Entry 7TKE (electron microscopy, 7.10 A resolution (low resolution: residue-level contacts below are approximate; hydrogen-bond / salt-bridge calls are withheld)); this record covers chains 8 and 9 of the 27 polymer chains in the assembly.

[Chain 8 (and 9)]
Name: ATP synthase subunit 9
Source organism: Saccharomyces cerevisiae
Notes: chain 9 of this document is another copy of the same molecule, construct and numbering; everything in this record applies to it too
UniProt: P61829 (ATP9_YEAST); numbering as in UniProt (aligned over 1-76)
Amino-acid sequence (76 residues; each row starts with the number of its first residue):
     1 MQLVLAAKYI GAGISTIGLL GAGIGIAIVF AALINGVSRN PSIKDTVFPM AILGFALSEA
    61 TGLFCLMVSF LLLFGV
Not modelled in the structure: 76 (chain 9: 1, 76)
Curated features (UniProtKB/Swiss-Prot):
  - site: Glu59 (Reversibly protonated during proton transport)
  - modified residue: Met1 (N-formylmethionine)

[Interface between chain 8 and chain 9]
Residue-residue contacts (6):
  Gly18(8) with Thr16(9); Leu20(9)
  Gly21(8) with Leu20(9); Gly23(9); Ile24(9)
  Ser58(8) with Gly23(9)
Also at the interface, not in a pair above, chain 8 (6 interface residues in all): Gly11, Gly25, Ile28
Also at the interface, not in a pair above, chain 9 (9 interface residues in all): Gly13, Ile17, Leu19, Ala27, Ala31

[Overview]
Chain 8 and chain 9 form an interface of 6 and 9 residues respectively.
Chain 8 and chain 9 are both ATP synthase subunit 9 (Saccharomyces cerevisiae); the structure, Yeast ATP
synthase State 2binding(a) with 10 mM ATP backbone model, was determined by electron microscopy together with
7TJS, 7TJT, 7TJU, 7TJV, 7TJW, 7TJX and 30 further entries from the same study.
